Entry 4MHI (X-ray diffraction, 2.60 A resolution); this record covers chains A and E of the 6 polymer chains in the assembly.

# Chain A (and E)
Name: Hemagglutinin HA1 chain
Source organism: Influenza A virus
Notes: fragment: receptor binding domain; chain E of this document is another copy of the same molecule, construct and numbering; everything in this record applies to it too
Reference sequence: Q9Q0U6 (HEMA_I96A0); the construct lacks a stretch of the UniProt sequence, so the offset changes along the chain: 11-55 = UniProt 17-61; 56-83 = UniProt 63-90; 84-96 = UniProt 92-104; 97-125 = UniProt 106-134; 3 more segments
Amino-acid sequence (334 residues; row label = number of the first residue in the row; a row labelled like 125A-125B holds insertion residues (125A, then the next letters in order)):
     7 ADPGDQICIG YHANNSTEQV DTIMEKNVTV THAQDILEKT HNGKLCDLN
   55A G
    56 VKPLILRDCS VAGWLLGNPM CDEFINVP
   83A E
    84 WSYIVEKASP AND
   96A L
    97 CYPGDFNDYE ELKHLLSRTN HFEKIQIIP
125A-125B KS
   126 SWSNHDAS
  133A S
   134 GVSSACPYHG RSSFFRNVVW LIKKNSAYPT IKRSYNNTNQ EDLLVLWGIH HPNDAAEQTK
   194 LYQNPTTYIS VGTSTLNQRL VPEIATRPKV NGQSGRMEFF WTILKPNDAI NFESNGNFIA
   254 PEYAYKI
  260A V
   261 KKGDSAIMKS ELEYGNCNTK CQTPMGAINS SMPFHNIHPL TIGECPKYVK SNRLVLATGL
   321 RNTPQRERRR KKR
Disordered / not traced: 7-8, 325-333
Construct notes: expression tag (7-10)
Disulfide bonds: Cys52-Cys277, Cys64-Cys76, Cys97-Cys139, Cys281-Cys305
Glycans and other covalent adducts: N-acetylglucosamine (NAG) linked to Asn33, Asn169
Swiss-Prot annotation at these positions:
  - site: Arg333 (Cleavage)
  - glycosylation (N-linked (GlcNAc...) asparagine): Asn20, Asn21, Asn33, Asn169, Asn289

# How chain A and chain E interact
Residue-residue contacts - 22 pairs, chain A then chain E:
  Ser203(A) - Ile217(E)
  Ser203(A) - Ala218(E)
  Val204(A) - Ala218(E)
  Gly205(A) - Thr219(E)
  Thr206(A) - Arg220(E)
  Thr206(A) - Pro221(E)
  Thr206(A) - Arg229(E)  hydrogen bond (backbone-side chain)
  Ser207(A) - Pro221(E)
  Ser207(A) - Val223(E)
  Ser207(A) - Arg229(E)  hydrogen bond (backbone-side chain)
  Asn210(A) - His184(E)
  Asn210(A) - Glu216(E)  hydrogen bond (side chain-backbone)
  Asn210(A) - Ala218(E)
  Asn210(A) - Arg220(E)  hydrogen bond
  Gln211(A) - Glu216(E)
  Arg212(A) - Glu216(E)  hydrogen bond (backbone-side chain)
  Arg212(A) - Ile217(E)  hydrogen bond (side chain-backbone)
  Asp241(A) - Pro221(E)
  Ala242(A) - Pro221(E)
  Asn244(A) - Thr219(E)  hydrogen bond (side chain-backbone)
  Asn244(A) - Arg220(E)
  Asn244(A) - Pro221(E)
Also at the interface, not in a pair above, chain A (13 interface residues in all): Thr208, Glu246
Also at the interface, not in a pair above, chain E (10 interface residues in all): Asp101

# Overview
13 residues of chain A and 10 residues of chain E are in contact; the contacts include 7 hydrogen bonds. Polar
pairs include Thr206(A)-Arg229(E), Ser207(A)-Arg229(E) and Asn210(A)-Glu216(E). N-acetylglucosamine is
covalently linked to Asn33(A) and Asn169(A).
Both chains are Hemagglutinin HA1 chain (Influenza A virus). Entry 4MHI (Crystal structure of a H5N1 influenza
virus hemagglutinin from A/goose/Guangdong/1/96) was determined by X-ray diffraction together with 4MHH and
4MHJ from the same study.
